PDB entry 2C8Z | X-ray diffraction, 2.14 A resolution | chains A and B of the 3 polymer chains in the assembly

[Chain A]
Molecule: Thrombin, light chain
Source organism: Homo sapiens
Notes: EC 3.4.21.5; fragment: fragment alpha thrombin, residues 328-363
UniProtKB: P00734 (THRB_HUMAN); the construct lacks a stretch of the UniProt sequence, so the offset changes along the chain: -7 to 14 = UniProt 328-349; 15-17 = UniProt 361-363
Chain sequence (36 residues; numbered -7 to 17 plus 11 insertion-coded residues; the number before each row is that of its first residue; a row labelled like 14A-14K holds insertion residues (14A, then the next letters in order); numbers below 1 keep their minus sign (Thr-7 is residue -7)):
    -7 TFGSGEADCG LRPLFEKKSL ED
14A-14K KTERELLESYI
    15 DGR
Disordered / not traced: -7 to -4, 15-17
Swiss-Prot annotation at these positions:
  - site: Arg17 (Cleavage)

[Chain B]
Molecule: Thrombin heavy chain
Source organism: Homo sapiens
Notes: EC 3.4.21.5; fragment: fragment alpha thrombin, residues 364-622
UniProtKB: P00734 (THRB_HUMAN); the construct lacks a stretch of the UniProt sequence and is renumbered around it, so the offset changes along the chain: 16-37 = UniProt 364-385; 38-60 = UniProt 387-409; 61-77 = UniProt 419-435; 78-97 = UniProt 437-456; 8 more segments
Chain sequence (259 residues; each row starts with the number of its first residue; note: 1 number in that range is skipped by the numbering (no residue carries it; nothing is unmodelled there); a row labelled like 60A-60I holds insertion residues (60A, then the next letters in order)):
    16 IVEGSDAEIG MSPWQVMLFR KS
   37A P
    38 QELLCGASLI SDRWVLTAAH CLL
60A-60I YPPWDKNFT
    61 ENDLLVRIGK HSRTRYE
   77A R
    78 NIEKISMLEK IYIHPRYNWR
   97A E
    98 NLDRDIALMK LKKPVAFSDY IHPVCLPDRE TA
129A-129C ASL
   130 LQAGYKGRVT GWGNLKE
146A-146E TWTAN
   147 VGKGQPSVLQ VVNLPIVERP VCKDSTRIRI TDNMFCA
  184A G
   184 YKP
186A-186D DEGK
   187 RGDACEGDSG GPFVMKSP
204A-204B FN
   205 NRWYQMGIVS WGE
   219 GCD
  221A R
   222 DGKYGFYTHV FRLKKWIQKV IDQFGE
Disordered / not traced: 146A-146E, 147-149
Disulfides: Cys42-Cys58, Cys168-Cys182, Cys191-Cys220
Ion coordination: Na+: Arg221A, Lys224
Ligand contacts: 1-(3-chlorophenyl)methanamine (C2A): Asp189, Ala190, Cys191, Glu192, Ser195, Val213, Ser214, Trp215, Gly216, Gly219, Cys220, Gly226, Phe227, Tyr228
Swiss-Prot annotation at these positions:
  - region: Ala183 to Val200 (High affinity receptor-binding region which is also known as the TP508 peptide)
  - active site (Charge relay system): His57, Asp102, Ser195
  - glycosylation: Asn60G (N-linked (GlcNAc...) (complex) asparagine)

[Chain A / chain B interface]
Cross-chain cystine bridges: Cys1(A)-Cys122(B)
Pairs across the interface (60):
  Ala-1(A) - Arg206(B)  hydrogen bond (backbone-side chain)
  Asp0(A) - His119(B)  salt bridge
  Asp0(A) - Arg206(B)
  Cys1(A) - Pro120(B)
  Cys1(A) - Val121(B)
  Cys1(A) - Cys122(B)  disulfide
  Cys1(A) - Arg206(B)  hydrogen bond (backbone-side chain)
  Gly2(A) - Trp29(B)
  Gly2(A) - Pro120(B)  hydrogen bond (backbone-backbone)
  Gly2(A) - Cys122(B)
  Gly2(A) - Arg206(B)
  Gly2(A) - Trp207(B)  hydrogen bond (backbone-backbone)
  Leu3(A) - His119(B)  hydrogen bond (backbone-side chain)
  Leu3(A) - Asn205(B)
  Leu3(A) - Arg206(B)
  Arg4(A) - Gly25(B)
  Arg4(A) - Met26(B)  hydrogen bond (side chain-backbone)
  Arg4(A) - Pro28(B)
  Arg4(A) - Trp29(B)
  Arg4(A) - Arg137(B)
  Arg4(A) - Trp207(B)
  Pro5(A) - Ser115(B)
  Pro5(A) - Asp116(B)
  Pro5(A) - His119(B)
  Leu6(A) - Ile24(B)
  Leu6(A) - Gly25(B)
  Leu6(A) - Asp116(B)
  Phe7(A) - Glu23(B)
  Phe7(A) - Ile24(B)
  Phe7(A) - Gly25(B)
  Phe7(A) - Met26(B)  hydrophobic
  Glu8(A) - Lys202(B)  salt bridge
  Glu8(A) - Asn205(B)
  Glu8(A) - Trp207(B)  hydrogen bond
  Lys9(A) - His119(B)
  Asp14(A) - Glu23(B)
  Asp14(A) - Met26(B)
  Asp14(A) - Arg137(B)  salt bridge
  Lys14A(A) - Glu23(B)  hydrogen bond (backbone-side chain)
  Thr14B(A) - Arg137(B)  hydrogen bond
  Thr14B(A) - Asn159(B)  hydrogen bond
  Glu14C(A) - Arg137(B)
  Glu14C(A) - Lys202(B)  salt bridge
  Glu14E(A) - Lys135(B)  salt bridge
  Glu14E(A) - Asn159(B)  hydrogen bond
  Glu14E(A) - Tyr184(B)  hydrogen bond
  Glu14E(A) - Lys186D(B)  salt bridge
  Leu14F(A) - Lys135(B)
  Leu14F(A) - Asn159(B)
  Leu14F(A) - Trp207(B)  hydrophobic
  Leu14G(A) - Pro204(B)  hydrophobic
  Ser14I(A) - Gly133(B)
  Ser14I(A) - Tyr134(B)
  Ser14I(A) - Lys135(B)  hydrogen bond (side chain-backbone)
  Tyr14J(A) - Tyr134(B)  hydrophobic
  Tyr14J(A) - Lys135(B)  hydrogen bond (side chain-backbone)
  Tyr14J(A) - Met201(B)
  Tyr14J(A) - Lys202(B)
  Tyr14J(A) - Pro204(B)
  Ile14K(A) - Tyr134(B)
Interface residues without a listed pair, chain B (28 interface residues in all): Tyr117, Leu129C, Gly136

[In short]
Chain A and chain B form an interface of 21 and 28 residues respectively; the contacts include 1 disulfide
bond, 14 hydrogen bonds and 6 salt bridges. Polar pairs include Asp0(A)-His119(B), Glu8(A)-Lys202(B) and
Glu14E(A)-Lys135(B). Chain B binds 1-(3-chlorophenyl)methanamine.
Chain A is Thrombin, light chain and chain B is Thrombin heavy chain, both from Homo sapiens; the structure,
thrombin inhibitors, was determined by X-ray diffraction together with 2C8W, 2C8X, 2C8Y, 2C90 and 2C93 from
the same study.
